4NOD - chains A and D of the 3 polymer chains in the assembly; structure by X-ray diffraction, 2.90 A resolution.

[Chain A]
Protein: Transcription factor A, mitochondrial
Source organism: Homo sapiens
Reference sequence: Q00059 (TFAM_HUMAN); residues 43-237 here = UniProt positions 43-237
Chain sequence (230 residues; each row starts with the number of its first residue):
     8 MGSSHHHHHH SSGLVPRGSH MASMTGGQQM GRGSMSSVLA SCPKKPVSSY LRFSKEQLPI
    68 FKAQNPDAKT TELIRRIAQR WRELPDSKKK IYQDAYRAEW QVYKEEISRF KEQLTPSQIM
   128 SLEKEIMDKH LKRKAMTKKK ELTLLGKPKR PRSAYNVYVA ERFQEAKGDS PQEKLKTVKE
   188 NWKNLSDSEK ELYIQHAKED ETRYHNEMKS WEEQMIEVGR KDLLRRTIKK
Disordered / not traced: 8-43, 234-237
Differences from the reference sequence: expression tag (8-42)
Swiss-Prot annotation at these positions:
  - DNA-binding region: Pro50 to Lys118 (HMG box 1), Pro155 to Glu219 (HMG box 2)
  - site (Intercalates between bases and promotes DNA bending): Leu58, Leu182
  - modified residue: Ser55 (Phosphoserine), Ser56 (Phosphoserine), Ser61 (Phosphoserine), Thr122 (Phosphothreonine), Ser160 (Phosphoserine), Ser193 (Phosphoserine), Ser195 (Phosphoserine)
What the authors report for this chain:
  - binding site for the 22-nt DNA strand: Leu58, Ile81, Pro178, Leu182
  - self-association interface (contacts with another copy of this molecule); pairs are residue here / residue on that copy: Glu112-Lys95 (salt bridge), Arg116-Tyr99 (hydrogen bond), Glu112
  - mutagenesis - K95A/Y99F/E106A/E112A/R116A: abolished binding to Transcription factor A, mitochondrial (chain A)
  - mutagenesis - K95A/Y99F/E106A/E112A/R116A: unchanged binding to the 22-nt DNA strand
  - mutagenesis - K136A/H137A/K139A/R140A/K146A/K147A: decreased catalytic activity

[Chain D]
Molecule: 22-nt DNA strand
Source organism: Homo sapiens
Sequence (22 nucleotides; each row starts with the number of its first residue):
     1 CCAACCAAGC CCCATACCCC AA

[How chain A and chain D interact]
Contacting residue pairs (33; chain A residue first):
  Lys52(A) - DA22(D)  salt bridge to the phosphate
  Ser55(A) - DC19(D)  sugar contact
  Tyr57(A) - DC17(D)  hydrogen bond to the base
  Tyr57(A) - DC18(D)  sugar contact
  Thr78(A) - DT15(D)  base contact
  Thr78(A) - DA16(D)  sugar contact
  Ile81(A) - DA16(D)  base contact
  Ile81(A) - DC17(D)  base contact
  Arg82(A) - DA16(D)  sugar contact
  Arg82(A) - DC17(D)  phosphate contact
  Ala85(A) - DC17(D)  sugar contact
  Trp88(A) - DC18(D)  hydrogen bond to the phosphate
  Trp88(A) - DC19(D)  hydrogen bond to the phosphate
  Arg89(A) - DC18(D)  salt bridge to the phosphate
  Tyr103(A) - DC20(D)  sugar contact
  Tyr103(A) - DA21(D)  hydrogen bond to the phosphate
  Trp107(A) - DA21(D)  sugar contact
  Trp107(A) - DA22(D)  phosphate contact
  Arg140(A) - DC13(D)  salt bridge to the phosphate
  Met143(A) - DC12(D)  sugar contact
  Lys147(A) - DA14(D)  phosphate contact
  Lys156(A) - DA4(D)  phosphate contact
  Lys156(A) - DC5(D)  salt bridge to the phosphate
  Arg157(A) - DA3(D)  phosphate contact
  Arg157(A) - DA4(D)  hydrogen bond to the phosphate
  Asn163(A) - DA4(D)  hydrogen bond to the base
  Asn163(A) - DC5(D)  base contact
  Val166(A) - DC5(D)  base contact
  Ala167(A) - DC5(D)  phosphate contact
  Ala167(A) - DC6(D)  phosphate contact
  Phe170(A) - DC6(D)  sugar contact
  Pro178(A) - DC6(D)  base contact
  Pro178(A) - DA7(D)  base contact
Interface residues without a listed pair, chain A (26 interface residues in all): Ser56, Thr77, Lys139, Thr144, Arg159

[Overview]
26 residues of chain A and 16 residues of chain D are in contact, with 6 hydrogen bonds and 4 salt bridges.
Polar pairs include Tyr57(A)-DC17(D), Asn163(A)-DA4(D) and Trp88(A)-DC18(D). The paper reports a binding site
for the 22-nt DNA strand at Leu58(A), Ile81(A) and Pro178(A) among others; K95A/Y99F/E106A/E112A/R116A of
chain A abolish binding to Transcription factor A, mitochondrial (chain A).
Here chain A is Transcription factor A, mitochondrial and chain D is a 22-nt DNA strand, both from Homo
sapiens. Entry 4NOD (Distinct structural features of TFAM drive mitochondrial DNA packaging versus
transcriptional activation) was determined by X-ray diffraction, deposited together with 4NNU.
